Entry 6LG0 (X-ray diffraction, 3.00 A resolution); this record covers chains B and E of the 6 polymer chains in the assembly.

[Chain B (and E)]
Protein: SbCGTa
Organism: Scutellaria baicalensis
Notes: chain E of this document is another copy of the same molecule, construct and numbering; everything in this record applies to it too
Amino-acid sequence (460 residues; row label = number of the first residue in the row; numbering starts at 0):
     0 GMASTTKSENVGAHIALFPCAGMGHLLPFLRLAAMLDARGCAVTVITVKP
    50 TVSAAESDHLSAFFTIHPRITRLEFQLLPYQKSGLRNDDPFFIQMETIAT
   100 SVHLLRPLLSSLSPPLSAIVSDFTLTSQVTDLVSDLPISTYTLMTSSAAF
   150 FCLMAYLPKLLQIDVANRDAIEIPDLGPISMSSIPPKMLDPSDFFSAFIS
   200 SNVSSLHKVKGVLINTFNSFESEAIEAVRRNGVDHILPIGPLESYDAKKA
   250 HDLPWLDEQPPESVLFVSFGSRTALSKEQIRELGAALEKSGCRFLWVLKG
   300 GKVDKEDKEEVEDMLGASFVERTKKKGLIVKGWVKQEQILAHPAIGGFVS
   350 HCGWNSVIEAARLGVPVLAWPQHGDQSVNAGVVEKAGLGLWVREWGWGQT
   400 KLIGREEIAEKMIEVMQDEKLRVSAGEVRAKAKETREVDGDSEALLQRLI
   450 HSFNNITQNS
Disordered / not traced: 0-9, 455-459 (chain E: 0-11, 455-459)
Residues lining bound ligands: UDP (uridine-5'-diphosphate): Met22, Gly23, Leu26, Arg30, Ser267, Gly269, Ser270, Arg271, Val296, Lys298, Trp332, Val333, Lys334, Gln335, His350, Gly352, Trp353, Asn354, Ser355, Glu358, Gln375
Reported in the primary citation:
  - catalytic residues: His24
  - mutagenesis - H24A: decreased catalytic activity

[Chain B / chain E interface]
Residue-residue contacts (7; chain B residue first):
  Leu77(B) - Pro67(E)  hydrophobic
  Ala98(B) - Arg68(E)
  Thr99(B) - Pro67(E)
  Thr99(B) - Arg68(E)
  His102(B) - Pro67(E)
  Gln127(B) - Arg68(E)
  Asp134(B) - Ser112(E)  hydrogen bond
Interface residues without a listed pair, chain B (8 interface residues in all): Asp130, Ser133
Interface residues without a listed pair, chain E (4 interface residues in all): Pro113

[Overview]
Chain B and chain E form an interface of 8 and 4 residues respectively, with 1 hydrogen bond. Its one
hydrogen-bonded contact is Asp134(B)-Ser112(E). Bound to chain B: UDP. From the paper: the catalytic residue
His24(B); H24A of chain B reduces catalytic activity.
Chain B and chain E are both SbCGTa (Scutellaria baicalensis); the structure, Crystal structure of SbCGTa in
complex with UDP, was determined by X-ray diffraction, deposited together with 6LF6 and 6LG1.
